8I1V - chains A and F of the 14 polymer chains in the assembly; structure by electron microscopy, 2.60 A resolution.

[Chain A (and F)]
Name: Major capsid protein
Organism: Salmonella phage P22
Notes: chain F of this document is another copy of the same molecule, construct and numbering; everything in this record applies to it too
UniProt: P26747 (CAPSD_BPP22); residues 1-430 here = UniProt positions 1-430
Sequence (430 residues; each row starts with the number of its first residue):
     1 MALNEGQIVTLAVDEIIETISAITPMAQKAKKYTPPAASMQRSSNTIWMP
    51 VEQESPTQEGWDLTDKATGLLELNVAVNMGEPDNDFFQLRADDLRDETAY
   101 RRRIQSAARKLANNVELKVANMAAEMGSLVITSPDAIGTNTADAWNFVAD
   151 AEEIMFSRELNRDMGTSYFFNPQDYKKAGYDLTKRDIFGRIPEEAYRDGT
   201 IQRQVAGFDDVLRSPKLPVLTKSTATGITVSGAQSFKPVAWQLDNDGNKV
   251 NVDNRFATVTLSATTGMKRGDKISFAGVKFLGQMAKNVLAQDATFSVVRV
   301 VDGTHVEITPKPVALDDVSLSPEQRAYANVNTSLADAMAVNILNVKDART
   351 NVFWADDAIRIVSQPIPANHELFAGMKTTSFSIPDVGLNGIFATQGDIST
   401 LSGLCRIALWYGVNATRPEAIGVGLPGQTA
Unresolved in the structure: 1, 193-206 (chain F: 1, 194-200)
Swiss-Prot annotation at these positions:
  - site: Asp-14 (Essential for binding to the capsid assembly scaffolding protein), Trp-61 (Involved in capsid stabilization and maturation)
  - mutagenesis: Glu-5 (E5A: Impaired phage growth; probable capsid protein misfolding), Asp-14 (D14A: Impaired phage growth; inability of the mutant capsid protein to interact properly with scaffolding protein), Glu-15 (E15A: Decreased phage growth), Glu-18 (E18A: Decreased phage growth), Trp-61 (W61N/V: Drastically decreases capsid stability), Trp-241 (W241A: Cold-sensitive phenotype probably due to an assembly defect), Gln-242 (Q242A: Cold-sensitive phenotype probably due to an assembly defect), Leu-243 (L243A: No effect on phage production), Asp-244 (D244A: Lethal. Complete loss of procapsids assembly), Asn-245 (N245A: Slight decrease in phage production), Asp-246 (D246A: Lethal. Complete loss of procapsids assembly, assembles as tubes instead), Lys-249 (K249A: No effect on phage production), 3 further mutagenesis entries in UniProt
From the paper describing this entry:
  - mutagenesis - W48Q, A108V, D174G, D174N, F353L, G403D, Y411H, P418S: decreased stability (citing earlier work)
  - conformationally variable residues (order/disorder transition): Glu-194 to Phe-208

[Chain A / chain F interface]
Pairs across the interface - 45 pairs, chain A then chain F:
  Ile-23(A) / Ile-201(F)  hydrophobic
  Gln-41(A) / Trp-61(F)
  Glu-81(A) / Glu-59(F)
  Glu-81(A) / Gly-60(F)
  Glu-81(A) / Trp-61(F)
  Pro-82(A) / Glu-59(F)
  Pro-82(A) / Gly-60(F)  hydrogen bond (backbone-backbone)
  Pro-82(A) / Trp-61(F)
  Asp-83(A) / Thr-57(F)
  Asp-83(A) / Gln-58(F)
  Asp-83(A) / Glu-59(F)
  Asn-84(A) / Thr-57(F)
  Asn-84(A) / Gln-58(F)  hydrogen bond (backbone-backbone)
  Asn-84(A) / Gly-60(F)  hydrogen bond (side chain-backbone)
  Asn-84(A) / Leu-63(F)
  Phe-86(A) / Gln-58(F)
  Phe-86(A) / Leu-63(F)  hydrophobic
  Phe-86(A) / Lys-66(F)
  Phe-86(A) / Ala-67(F)  hydrophobic
  Gln-88(A) / Ala-67(F)  hydrogen bond (side chain-backbone)
  Gln-88(A) / Thr-68(F)
  Arg-90(A) / Glu-52(F)  salt bridge
  Arg-90(A) / Glu-72(F)  salt bridge
  Gln-105(A) / Ile-201(F)
  Arg-109(A) / Met-164(F)  hydrogen bond
  Arg-109(A) / Val-205(F)
  Lys-110(A) / Ser-55(F)  hydrogen bond (side chain-backbone)
  Lys-110(A) / Thr-57(F)
  Asn-113(A) / Asp-163(F)  hydrogen bond (side chain-backbone)
  Asn-114(A) / Thr-57(F)  hydrogen bond
  Ile-187(A) / Phe-208(F)  hydrophobic
  Phe-188(A) / Ala-206(F)  hydrophobic
  Phe-188(A) / Phe-208(F)  hydrophobic
  Arg-213(A) / Phe-208(F)
  Pro-215(A) / Ala-206(F)
  Pro-215(A) / Gly-207(F)
  Pro-215(A) / Phe-208(F)
  Lys-216(A) / Ala-206(F)  hydrogen bond (side chain-backbone)
  Ile-366(A) / Trp-61(F)  hydrophobic
  Asp-397(A) / Thr-68(F)
  Thr-400(A) / Thr-68(F)
  Leu-404(A) / Ala-67(F)  hydrophobic
  Arg-406(A) / Gly-60(F)  hydrogen bond (side chain-backbone)
  Arg-406(A) / Trp-61(F)  hydrogen bond (side chain-backbone)
  Trp-410(A) / Trp-61(F)
Other interface residues (no listed pair), chain A (35 interface residues in all): Thr-19, Ala-22, Asp-85, Phe-87, Leu-111, Leu-117, Pro-172, Gln-173, Thr-183, Pro-367
Other interface residues (no listed pair), chain F (23 interface residues in all): Glu-152, Arg-162, Lys-184, Arg-203

[Overview]
35 residues of chain A face 23 of chain F across their interface; the contacts include 11 hydrogen bonds and 2
salt bridges. Polar pairs include Arg-90(A)/Glu-52(F), Arg-90(A)/Glu-72(F) and Asn-84(A)/Gly-60(F). From the
paper: W48Q, A108V and D174G of chain A, among others, reduce stability; conformational variability at
Glu-194(A); 8 substitutions were tested in all.
Chain A and chain F are both Major capsid protein (Salmonella phage P22); the structure, The asymmetric unit
of P22 procapsid, was determined by electron microscopy, deposited together with 8I1T.
